PDB entry 4JOO | X-ray diffraction, 1.80 A resolution | chain A

Chain A:
Name: Beta-secretase 1
From: Homo sapiens
Notes: EC 3.4.23.46; fragment: Bace1 57-453
UniProtKB: P56817 (BACE1_HUMAN); residues 44-440 here correspond to UniProt positions 57-453 (UniProt number = residue number + 13)
Amino-acid sequence (406 residues; each row starts with the number of its first residue):
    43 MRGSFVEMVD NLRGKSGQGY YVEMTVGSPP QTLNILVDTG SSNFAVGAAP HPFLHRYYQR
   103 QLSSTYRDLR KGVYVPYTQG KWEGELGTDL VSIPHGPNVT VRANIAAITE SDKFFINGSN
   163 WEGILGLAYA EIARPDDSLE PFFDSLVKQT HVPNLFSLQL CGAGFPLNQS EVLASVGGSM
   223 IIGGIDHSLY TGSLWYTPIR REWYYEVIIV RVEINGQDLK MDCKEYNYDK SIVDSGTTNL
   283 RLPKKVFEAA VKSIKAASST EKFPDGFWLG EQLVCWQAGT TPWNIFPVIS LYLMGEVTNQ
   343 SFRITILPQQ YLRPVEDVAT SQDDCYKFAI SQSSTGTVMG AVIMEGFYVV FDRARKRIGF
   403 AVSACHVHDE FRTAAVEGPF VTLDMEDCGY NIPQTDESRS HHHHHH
Disordered / not traced: 43-44, 447-448
Disulfide bonds: C203-C407, C265-C430, C317-C367
Differences from the reference sequence: expression tag (43, 441-448)
Swiss-Prot annotation at these positions:
  - active site: D80, D276
  - modified residue (N6-acetyllysine): K113, K262, K266, K272, K286, K287, K294
  - glycosylation (N-linked (GlcNAc...) asparagine): N140, N159, N210, N341

Overview:
UniProt lists active-site residues D80 and D276.
Chain A is Beta-secretase 1 (Homo sapiens); the structure, Spirocyclic Beta-Site Amyloid Precursor Protein
Cleaving Enzyme 1 (BACE1) Inhibitors, was determined by X-ray diffraction (same publication as 4JP9, 4JPC and
4JPE).
